PDB entry 6H0G | X-ray diffraction, 4.25 A resolution (low resolution: residue-level contacts below are approximate; hydrogen-bond / salt-bridge calls are withheld) | chains B and C of the 3 polymer chains in the assembly

Chain B:
Name: Protein cereblon
Organism: Homo sapiens
Notes: engineered mutation(s): N-terminally truncated (1-40 aa deleted)
Reference sequence: Q96SW2 (CRBN_HUMAN); numbering as in UniProt (aligned over 41-442)
Sequence (426 residues; each row starts with the number of its first residue):
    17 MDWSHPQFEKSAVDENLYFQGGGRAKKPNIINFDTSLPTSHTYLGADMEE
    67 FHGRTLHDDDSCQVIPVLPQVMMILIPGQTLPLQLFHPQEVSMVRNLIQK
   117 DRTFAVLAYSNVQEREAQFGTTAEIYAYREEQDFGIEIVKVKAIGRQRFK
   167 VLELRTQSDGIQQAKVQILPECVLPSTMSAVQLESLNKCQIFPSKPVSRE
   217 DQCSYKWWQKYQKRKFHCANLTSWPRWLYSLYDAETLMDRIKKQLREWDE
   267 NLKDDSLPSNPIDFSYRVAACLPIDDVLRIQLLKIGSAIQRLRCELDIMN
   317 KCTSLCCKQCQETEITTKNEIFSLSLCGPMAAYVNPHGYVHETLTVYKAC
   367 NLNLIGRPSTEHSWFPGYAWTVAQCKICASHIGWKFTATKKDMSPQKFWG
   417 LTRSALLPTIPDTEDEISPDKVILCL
Unresolved in the structure: 17-41
Sequence notes: initiating methionine (17); expression tag (18-40)
Ion coordination: Zn2+: C323, C326, C391, C394
Small-molecule neighbours: S-Pomalidomide (Y70): V350, N351, P352, H353, H357, E377, H378, S379, W380, W386, W400, F402
UniProt features mapped onto this chain:
  - binding site (Zn(2+)): C323, C326, C391, C394
  - binding site ((S)-thalidomide): H378, W380, W386
  - natural variant: C391 (C391R: In MRT2)
  - mutagenesis: Y384 (Y384A: Abolishes thalidomide-binding without affecting DCX protein ligase complex activity; when associated with A-386), W386 (W386A: Abolishes thalidomide-binding without affecting DCX protein ligase complex activity; when associated with A-384 ...), R419 to L442 (Fails to rescue increased BK channel activity and decreased probability of neurotransmission in a mouse hippocampal neuron model)

Chain C:
Name: Zinc finger protein 692
Organism: Homo sapiens
Reference sequence: Q9BU19 (ZN692_HUMAN), isoform Q9BU19-5; residues 413-442 here correspond to UniProt positions 418-447 (UniProt number = residue number + 5)
Sequence (31 residues; each row starts with the number of its first residue):
   412 GGGRPLQCEICGFTCRQKASLNWHQRKHAET
Unresolved in the structure: 412
Sequence notes: expression tag (412); conflict G414 (Glu419 in Q9BU19), R415 (Lys420 in Q9BU19)
Ion coordination: Zn2+: C419, C422, H435, H439
Small-molecule neighbours: S-Pomalidomide (Y70): Q418, C419, E420, I421, C422, G423

Interface between chain B and chain C:
Residue-residue contacts (22; chain B residue first):
  V128(B) with T442(C)
  Q129(B) with A440(C); E441(C); T442(C)
  Q325(B) with T442(C)
  N351(B) with E420(C)
  H353(B) with E420(C)
  Y355(B) with E420(C); I421(C)
  H357(B) with I421(C)
  I371(B) with F424(C); T425(C)
  G372(B) with T425(C)
  V388(B) with C422(C); G423(C); F424(C)
  Q390(B) with F424(C); H435(C)
  A395(B) with W434(C)
  H397(B) with C422(C); H439(C)
  W400(B) with C422(C)
Also at the interface, not in a pair above, chain B (15 interface residues in all): S396
Also at the interface, not in a pair above, chain C (13 interface residues in all): K438

In short:
Chain B and chain C form an interface of 15 and 13 residues respectively. S-Pomalidomide is bound between
chain B and chain C. Curated annotation (UniProt) lists 4 Zn2+-binding residues, 3 (S)-thalidomide-binding
residues and 2 mutagenesis sites on chain B.
Chain B is Protein cereblon and chain C is Zinc finger protein 692, both from Homo sapiens; the structure,
Structure of the DDB1-CRBN-pomalidomide complex bound to ZNF692(ZF4), was determined by X-ray diffraction
(same publication as 6H0F).
